PDB entry 7UPG | electron microscopy, 3.80 A resolution | chains A and B of the 10 polymer chains in the assembly

[Chain A (and B)]
Molecule: Isoform Tau-F of Microtubule-associated protein tau
Source organism: Homo sapiens
Notes: chain B of this document is another copy of the same molecule, construct and numbering; everything in this record applies to it too
Reference sequence: P10636-8 (TAU_HUMAN); residue numbers follow UniProt; this construct covers 1-441
Chain sequence (441 residues; numbered 1 to 441; the number before each row is that of its first residue):
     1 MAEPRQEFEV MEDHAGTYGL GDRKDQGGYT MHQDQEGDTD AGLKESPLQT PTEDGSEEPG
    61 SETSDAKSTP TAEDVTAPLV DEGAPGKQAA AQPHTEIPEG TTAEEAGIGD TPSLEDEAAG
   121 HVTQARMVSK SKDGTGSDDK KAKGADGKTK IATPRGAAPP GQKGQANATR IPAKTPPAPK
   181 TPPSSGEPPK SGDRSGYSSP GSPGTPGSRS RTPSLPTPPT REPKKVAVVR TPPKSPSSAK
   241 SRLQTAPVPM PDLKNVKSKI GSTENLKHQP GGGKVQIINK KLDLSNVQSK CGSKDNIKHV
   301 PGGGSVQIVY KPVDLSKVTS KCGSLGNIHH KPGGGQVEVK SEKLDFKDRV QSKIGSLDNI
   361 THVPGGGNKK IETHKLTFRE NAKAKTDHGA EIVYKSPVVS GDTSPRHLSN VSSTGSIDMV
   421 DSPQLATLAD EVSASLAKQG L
Not modelled in the structure: 1-304, 380-441
From the paper describing this entry:
  - binding site for (-)-Epigallocatechin-3-gallate: Asn327, His329, Glu338, Lys340
  - contacts within the chain: Glu338-Lys340 (proposed by the authors, not directly observed)

[Chain A / chain B interface]
Pairs across the interface (7):
  Lys331(A) - Gln336(B)
  Lys331(A) - Glu338(B)  salt bridge
  Pro332(A) - Gln336(B)
  Gly333(A) - Gln336(B)
  Gly334(A) - Gly334(B)  hydrogen bond (backbone-backbone)
  Gln336(A) - Lys331(B)  hydrogen bond (side chain-backbone)
  Gln336(A) - Gly333(B)
Interface residues without a listed pair, chain A (6 interface residues in all): Glu338
Interface residues without a listed pair, chain B (6 interface residues in all): Pro332

[Summary]
The chain A/chain B interface involves 6 residues from each chain, with 2 hydrogen bonds and 1 salt bridge.
Polar pairs include Lys331(A)-Glu338(B), Gln336(A)-Lys331(B) and Gly334(A)-Gly334(B). From the paper: a
binding site for (-)-Epigallocatechin-3-gallate at Asn327(A), His329(A) and Glu338(A) among others; contacts
within the chain involving Lys340(A) and Glu338(A).
Both chains are Isoform Tau-F of Microtubule-associated protein tau (Homo sapiens). Entry 7UPG (Tau Paired
Helical Filament from Alzheimer's Disease incubated with EGCG for 3 hours) was determined by electron
microscopy (same publication as 7UPE and 7UPF).
